PDB entry 8F6A | electron microscopy, 2.06 A resolution | chains P and O of the 28 polymer chains in the assembly

# Chain P (and O)
Molecule: Proteasome subunit alpha
From: Thermoplasma acidophilum
Notes: EC 3.4.25.1; chain O of this document is another copy of the same molecule, construct and numbering; everything in this record applies to it too
Reference sequence: P25156 (PSA_THEAC); numbering as in UniProt (aligned over 1-233)
Sequence (233 residues; each row starts with the number of its first residue):
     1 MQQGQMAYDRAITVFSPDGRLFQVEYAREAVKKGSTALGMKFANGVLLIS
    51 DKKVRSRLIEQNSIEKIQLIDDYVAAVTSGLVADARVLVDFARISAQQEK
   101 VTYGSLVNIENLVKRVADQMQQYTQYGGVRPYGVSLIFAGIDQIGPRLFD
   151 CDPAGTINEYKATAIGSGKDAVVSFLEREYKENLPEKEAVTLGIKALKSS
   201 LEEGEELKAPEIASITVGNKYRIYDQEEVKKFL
Not modelled in the structure: 1-10
UniProt features mapped onto this chain:
  - mutagenesis: Met1 to Ile12 (Markedly increases peptidolytic activity. Designated open-gate mutant), Lys66 (K66A: Prevents PAN to associate with the proteasome and stimulate gate opening), Leu81 (L81A/E/G: Prevents PAN to stimulate gate opening), Val82 (V82A: No effect on PAN's ability to stimulate gate opening; V82D/G: Prevents PAN to stimulate gate opening)
What the authors report for this chain:
  - mutagenesis - I12A, I12F, I12T (6-fold), T13A (3.5-fold), T13I, V24F (14-fold), V24Y, E25A, I59DEL, A154F: increased catalytic activity
  - mutagenesis - I12F, I12T, V24F, I59DEL: abolished catalytic activity on PAN
  - mutagenesis - I12F, T13A, V24F, I59DEL, A154F: abolished catalytic activity on PA26
  - mutagenesis - T13A, A154F: decreased catalytic activity on PAN
  - mutagenesis - V24Y, E25A: unchanged catalytic activity on PAN
  - mutagenesis - I12T, T13I, V24Y: decreased catalytic activity on PA26
  - mutagenesis - I12A, E25A: unchanged catalytic activity on PA26

# Chain P / chain O interface
Pairs across the interface (66):
  Ile12(P) with Ala11(O), hydrophobic; Val14(O), hydrophobic
  Gln23(P) with Val14(O); Phe15(O), hydrogen bond (side chain-backbone)
  Tyr26(P) with Phe15(O), hydrophobic; Ser16(O); Pro17(O), hydrophobic; Gly19(O)
  Ala27(P) with Phe15(O), hydrophobic
  Glu29(P) with Pro17(O); Asp18(O); Gly19(O)
  Ala30(P) with Phe15(O), hydrophobic; Gly19(O)
  Lys33(P) with Asp18(O), hydrogen bond (side chain-backbone); Gly19(O); Arg20(O)
  Ser56(P) with Glu177(O), hydrogen bond
  Arg57(P) with Lys161(O); Leu176(O); Glu177(O), hydrogen bond (side chain-backbone); Tyr180(O), hydrogen bond (side chain-backbone); Lys181(O)
  Leu58(P) with Tyr160(O); Lys161(O), hydrogen bond (backbone-backbone); Ala162(O); Val173(O); Leu176(O), hydrophobic; Glu177(O); Tyr180(O), hydrophobic
  Ile59(P) with Glu159(O); Tyr160(O), hydrophobic
  Glu60(P) with Lys41(O), salt bridge; Glu159(O), hydrogen bond (backbone-backbone); Tyr160(O); Lys161(O), salt bridge
  Ser63(P) with Glu159(O), hydrogen bond
  Val82(P) with Thr156(O)
  Ala83(P) with Gln121(O); Ala154(O); Gly155(O)
  Asp84(P) with Gln121(O), hydrogen bond
  Arg86(P) with Lys114(O); Ala117(O); Asp118(O), salt bridge; Gly155(O), hydrogen bond (side chain-backbone); Ile157(O)
  Val87(P) with Asp118(O); Gln121(O)
  Asp90(P) with Asp118(O)
  Tyr123(P) with Gln125(O); Tyr126(O), hydrogen bond
  Gly128(P) with Tyr126(O); Gly127(O), hydrogen bond (backbone-backbone)
  Val129(P) with Gln125(O); Tyr126(O), hydrophobic
  Arg130(P) with Thr13(O); Phe15(O); Leu21(O); Gln121(O); Thr124(O), hydrogen bond (side chain-backbone); Gln125(O), hydrogen bond (backbone-backbone)
  Pro131(P) with Phe15(O); Gln125(O)
  Tyr132(P) with Gln125(O)
  Gly133(P) with Phe15(O)
Interface residues without a listed pair, chain P (28 interface residues in all): Asn62, Leu81
Interface residues without a listed pair, chain O (35 interface residues in all): Arg147, Arg178, Glu179

# Summary
Chain P and chain O form an interface of 28 and 35 residues respectively, with 14 hydrogen bonds and 3 salt
bridges. Among the polar pairs are Glu60(P)-Lys41(O), Glu60(P)-Lys161(O) and Arg86(P)-Asp118(O). From the
paper: I12A, I12F and I12T of chain P, among others, increase catalytic activity; I12F, T13A and V24F of chain
P, among others, abolish catalytic activity on PA26; 10 substitutions were tested in all.
Chain P and chain O are both Proteasome subunit alpha (Thermoplasma acidophilum); the structure, Thermoplasma
acidophilum 20S proteasome - wild type, was determined by electron microscopy (same publication as 8F66 and
8F7K).
